PDB entry 5C1J | X-ray diffraction, 1.70 A resolution | chain A

== Chain A ==
Name: CorB
From: Corallococcus coralloides
UniProt: D7RK32 (D7RK32_CORCK); numbering as in UniProt (aligned over 1-335)
Amino-acid sequence (335 residues; each row starts with the number of its first residue):
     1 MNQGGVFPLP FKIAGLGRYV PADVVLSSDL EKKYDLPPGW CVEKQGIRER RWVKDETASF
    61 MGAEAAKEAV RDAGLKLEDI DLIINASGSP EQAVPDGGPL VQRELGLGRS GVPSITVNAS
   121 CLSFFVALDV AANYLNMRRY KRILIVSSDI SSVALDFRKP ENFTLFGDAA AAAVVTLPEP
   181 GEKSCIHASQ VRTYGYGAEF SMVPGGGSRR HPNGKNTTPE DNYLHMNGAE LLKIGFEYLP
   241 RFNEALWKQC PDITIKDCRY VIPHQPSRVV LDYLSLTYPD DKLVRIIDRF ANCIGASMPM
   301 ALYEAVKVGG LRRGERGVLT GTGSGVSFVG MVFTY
Disordered / not traced: 1-5
From the paper describing this entry:
  - catalytic residues: H264, N292
  - mutagenesis - C121A, C121S, H264A, H264F, N292A: abolished catalytic activity

== Summary ==
From the paper: catalytic residues H264 and N292; C121A, C121S and H264A, among others, abolish catalytic
activity; 5 substitutions were tested in all.
Chain A is CorB (Corallococcus coralloides); the structure, Crystal Structure of native (reduced) CorB, was
determined by X-ray diffraction, deposited together with 4YUC and 4YUF.
